5O5Z - chain A; structure by X-ray diffraction, 2.44 A resolution.

== Chain A ==
Name: ADP-dependent glucokinase
From: Thermococcus litoralis
Notes: EC 2.7.1.147
Reference sequence: Q7M537 (GLKA_THELN); the construct has insertions or renumbered stretches relative to UniProt, so the offset changes along the chain: 1-362 = UniProt 1-362; 366-398 = UniProt 430-462; 404-464 = UniProt 368-428
Amino-acid sequence (464 residues; numbered 1 to 464; the number before each row is that of its first residue):
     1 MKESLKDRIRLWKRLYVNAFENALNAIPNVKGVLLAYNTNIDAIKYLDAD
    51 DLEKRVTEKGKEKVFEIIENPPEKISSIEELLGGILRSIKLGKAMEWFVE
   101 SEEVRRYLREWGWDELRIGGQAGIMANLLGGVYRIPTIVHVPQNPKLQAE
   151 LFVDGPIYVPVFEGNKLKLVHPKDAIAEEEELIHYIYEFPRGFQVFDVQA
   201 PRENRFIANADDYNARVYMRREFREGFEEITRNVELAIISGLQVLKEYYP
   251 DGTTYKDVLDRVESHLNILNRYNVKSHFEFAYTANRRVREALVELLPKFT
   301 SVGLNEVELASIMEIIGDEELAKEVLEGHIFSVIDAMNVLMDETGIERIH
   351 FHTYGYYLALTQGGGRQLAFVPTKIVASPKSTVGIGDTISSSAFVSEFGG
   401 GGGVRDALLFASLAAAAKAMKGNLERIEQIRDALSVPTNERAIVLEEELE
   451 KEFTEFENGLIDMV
Disordered / not traced: 455-464
Construct notes: conflict Ala49 (Lys in Q7M537), Lys59 (Ile in Q7M537), Lys256 (Arg in Q7M537); linker (363-365, 399-403)
Residues lining bound ligands: adenosine 5'-O-(2-thiodiphosphate) (AT4; 5'-O-[(R)-hydroxy(thiophosphonooxy)phosphoryl]adenosine): Asn305, Glu306, His352, Thr353, Tyr354, Tyr357, Lys374, Ile375, Val376, Pro379, Thr382, Gly384, Ile385, Gly386, Asp387, Ile389, Ala415, Ala416, Ala419

== In short ==
Bound to chain A: adenosine 5'-O-(2-thiodiphosphate).
Chain A is ADP-dependent glucokinase (Thermococcus litoralis); the structure, Crystal structure of
thermococcus litoralis ADP-dependent glucokinase (gk), was determined by X-ray diffraction, deposited together
with 5O5X and 5O5Y.
